Entry 6ZXS (X-ray diffraction, 3.00 A resolution); this record covers chains 2 and 3 of the 16 polymer chains in the assembly.

[Chain 2]
Protein: Chlorophyll a-b binding protein, chloroplastic
Organism: Pisum sativum
Reference sequence: Q41038 (Q41038_PEA); residue numbers follow UniProt; this construct covers 58-265
Amino-acid sequence (208 residues; row label = number of the first residue in the row):
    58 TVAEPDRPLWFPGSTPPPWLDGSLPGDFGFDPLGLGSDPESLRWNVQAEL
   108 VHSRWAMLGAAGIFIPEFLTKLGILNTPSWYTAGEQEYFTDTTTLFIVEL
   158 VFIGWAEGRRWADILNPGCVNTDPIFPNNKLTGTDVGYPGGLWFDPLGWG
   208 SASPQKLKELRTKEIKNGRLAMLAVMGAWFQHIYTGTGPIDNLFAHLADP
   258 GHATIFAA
Ion coordination: chlorophyll b Mg near W67 (its only coordinating residue here); chlorophyll a Mg site 1 near E106 (its only coordinating residue here); chlorophyll a Mg site 2 near N224 (its only coordinating residue here)
Residues lining bound ligands:
  - beta-carotene (BCR): W112, L115, F159, I160, W162, P181, I182
  - chlorophyll b (CHL), molecule 1: P65, L66, W67, F68, P69, F85, F87, R226
  - chlorophyll b (CHL), molecule 2: V108, R111, W112, I160, W162, A163, R166, R167, D170, V177, N178, L188, G194, P196, W200, F201
  - chlorophyll b (CHL), molecule 3: W112, A140, G141, Y145, F146, T149, L152, V155, E156, F159, I160
  - chlorophyll b (CHL), molecule 4: W137, Y138, T139, A140, G141, E142, T149, L152, F153, E156, M233, W236, F237
  - chlorophyll b (CHL), molecule 5: W162, R166, V177, N178, T179, D180, P181, I182, F183, N185, N186, K187, L188, L199, W200
  - chlorophyll a (CLA), molecule 1: L77, L81, P82, G83, D84, F85, G86, F87, D88, L92, G93, L99, N102, V103, A105, E106, H109, R226, M229, L230, M233, F237
  - chlorophyll a (CLA), molecule 2: W101, N102, A105, H109, M233
  - chlorophyll a (CLA), molecule 3: W101, Q104, A105, V108, H109, W112, E156, L157, I160, G161, E164, R167, W168
  - chlorophyll a (CLA), molecule 4: R111, M114, L115, Y195, P196, G197, F201, D202, W206, G207, L217, R218, K220, E221, N224
  - chlorophyll a (CLA), molecule 5: W112, L115, G116, A118, G119, I122, P123, L132, T134, P135, A140, Y145
  - chlorophyll a (CLA), molecule 6: I154, V155, V158, F159
  - chlorophyll a (CLA), molecule 7: L157, V158, G161, W162, G165, R166, A169, P181
  - chlorophyll a (CLA), molecule 8: E216, T219, K220, K223, N224, L227
  - chlorophyll a (CLA), molecule 9: K220, N224, L227
  - chlorophyll a (CLA), molecule 10: L227, L230, A231, M233, G234, F237, Q238, Y241, T242, N249, L250, H253, A260, T261, I262
  - chlorophyll a (CLA), molecule 11: L250, H253, L254, P257, T261, I262, F263
  - lutein (LUT; (3r,3'r,6s)-4,5-didehydro-5,6-dihydro-beta,beta-carotene-3,3'-diol): M114, A117, A118, F121, F201, D202, P203, L204, G205, N224, L227, A228, A231, G234, Q238, P246, N249, L250
  - violaxanthin (XAT; (3s,5r,6s,3's,5'r,6's)-5,6,5',6'-diepoxy-5,6,5',6'- tetrahydro-beta,beta-carotene-3,3'-diol): F87, D88, P89, L90, G91, L92, H109, W112, A113, G116, G119, I120, W137, A140, M229, L230, V232, M233

[Chain 3]
Protein: Chlorophyll a-b binding protein 3, chloroplastic
Organism: Pisum sativum
Reference sequence: Q32904 (CB23_PEA); residue numbers follow UniProt; this construct covers 55-275
Amino-acid sequence (221 residues; each row starts with the number of its first residue):
    55 RPLWFASKQSLSYLDGSLPGDYGFDPLGLSDPEGTGGFIEPRWLAYGEVI
   105 NGRFAMLGAVGAIAPEYLGKVGLIPQETALAWFQTGVIPPAGTYNYWADN
   155 YTLFVLEMALMGFAEHRRFQDWAKPGSMGKQYFLGLEKGFGGSGNPAYPG
   205 GPFFNPLGFGKDEKSLKELKLKEVKNGRLAMLAILGYFIQGLVTGVGPYQ
   255 NLLDHVADPVNNNVLTSLKFH
Ion coordination: Ca2+: D85, G88 (shared with 1 residue of chain A); chlorophyll a Mg near V141 (its only coordinating residue here)
Residues lining bound ligands:
  - beta-carotene (BCR), molecule 1: L111, L164, M165, F167, A168, Y186, F187, L188
  - beta-carotene (BCR), molecule 2: L111, V114, A118, Y121, L190, F194, F207, F208
  - chlorophyll b (CHL), molecule 1: W58, L68, L72, P73, G74, D75, Y76, G77, F78, D79, L83, S84, L98, A99, G101, E102, N105, R232, M235, L236
  - chlorophyll b (CHL), molecule 2: Y76, E222, L225, K226, K229, N230, L233
  - chlorophyll b (CHL), molecule 3: Y100, I104, R107, F108, A168, E169, R171, R172, D175, M182, F187, G193, F194, G195, G196, P200, P203, F208
  - chlorophyll b (CHL), molecule 4: L111, V114, G115, A118, P119, T132, L134, T139, Y150
  - chlorophyll b (CHL), molecule 5: V159, M162, A163, G166, F167, H170, R171, Q174, M182, Q185, Y186, F187
  - chlorophyll a (CLA), molecule 1: G90, G91, F92, I93
  - chlorophyll a (CLA), molecule 2: F92, W97, L98, G101, N105, L239, F242
  - chlorophyll a (CLA), molecule 3: F92, W97, Y100, G101, I104, N105, F108, M162, M165, G166, E169, H170, R172, F173
  - chlorophyll a (CLA), molecule 4: R107, F108, M110, L111, A201, Y202, P203, G204, F208, N209, F213, L220, L223, K224, K226, E227, N230
  - chlorophyll a (CLA), molecule 5: V114, F213, L223, K226, N230, L233
  - chlorophyll a (CLA), molecule 6: W136, V141, I142, P143, P144, N154, Y155, L157, F158, E161, M162, F242
  - chlorophyll a (CLA), molecule 7: T139, G140, V141, Y150, W151, N154, L157, L160, E161, L164, M165
  - chlorophyll a (CLA), molecule 8: W151, T156, V159, L160, A163, L164, F167
  - chlorophyll a (CLA), molecule 9: L233, L236, A237, L239, G240, I243, Q244, V247, T248, N255, L256, H259, N265, N266, N267, V268
  - chlorophyll a (CLA), molecule 10: L246, V247, K273
  - chlorophyll a (CLA), molecule 11: H259, V260, P263, N266, V268
  - lutein (LUT; (3r,3'r,6s)-4,5-didehydro-5,6-dihydro-beta,beta-carotene-3,3'-diol), molecule 1: F78, D79, P80, L81, N105, F108, A109, L111, G112, G115, A116, W136, T139, V141, M235, L236, I238, L239
  - lutein (LUT), molecule 2: M110, L111, A113, V114, I117, F208, N209, P210, L211, G212, F213, N230, L233, A234, A237, Y241, Q244, P252, N255, L256
UniProt features mapped onto this chain:
  - binding site (chlorophyll b): W58, R107, I142, E169, R172
  - binding site (chlorophyll a): F78, S84, E102, K226, E227, N230, R232, Q244, H259

[How chain 2 and chain 3 interact]
Pairs across the interface - 27 pairs, chain 2 then chain 3:
  P65(2) - Q185(3)
  L66(2) - Q185(3)  hydrogen bond (backbone-side chain)
  F68(2) - Q174(3)
  P69(2) - Q174(3)
  P69(2) - M182(3)
  P69(2) - Q185(3)
  G70(2) - Q174(3)
  G70(2) - K178(3)  hydrogen bond (backbone-side chain)
  G70(2) - S181(3)
  S71(2) - Q174(3)
  S71(2) - K178(3)
  T72(2) - K178(3)  hydrogen bond
  G258(2) - W151(3)
  G258(2) - A152(3)
  G258(2) - D153(3)  hydrogen bond (backbone-backbone)
  G258(2) - T156(3)
  H259(2) - N149(3)
  H259(2) - Y150(3)
  H259(2) - W151(3)
  H259(2) - A152(3)
  H259(2) - D153(3)
  T261(2) - D153(3)  hydrogen bond
  T261(2) - T156(3)  hydrogen bond
  F263(2) - D153(3)
  F263(2) - Y155(3)  hydrophobic
  F263(2) - T156(3)
  F263(2) - V159(3)  hydrophobic
Also at the interface, not in a pair above, chain 2 (12 interface residues in all): P257
Also at the interface, not in a pair above, chain 3 (14 interface residues in all): R171

[Summary]
Chain 2 and chain 3 form an interface of 12 and 14 residues respectively, with 6 hydrogen bonds. Polar
contacts include L66(2)-Q185(3), G70(2)-K178(3) and T72(2)-K178(3). One chlorophyll a molecule and one
chlorophyll b molecule are bound between chain 2 and chain 3.
Here chain 2 is Chlorophyll a-b binding protein, chloroplastic and chain 3 is Chlorophyll a-b binding protein
3, chloroplastic, both from Pisum sativum. Entry 6ZXS (Cold grown Pea Photosystem I) was determined by X-ray
diffraction.
